3HOV - chains B and J of the 15 polymer chains in the assembly; structure by X-ray diffraction, 3.50 A resolution.

Chain B:
Protein: DNA-directed RNA polymerase II subunit RPB2
Organism: Saccharomyces cerevisiae
Notes: EC 2.7.7.6
Reference sequence: P08518 (RPB2_YEAST); residues 1-1224 here = UniProt positions 1-1224
Chain sequence (1224 residues; numbered 1 to 1224; the number before each row is that of its first residue):
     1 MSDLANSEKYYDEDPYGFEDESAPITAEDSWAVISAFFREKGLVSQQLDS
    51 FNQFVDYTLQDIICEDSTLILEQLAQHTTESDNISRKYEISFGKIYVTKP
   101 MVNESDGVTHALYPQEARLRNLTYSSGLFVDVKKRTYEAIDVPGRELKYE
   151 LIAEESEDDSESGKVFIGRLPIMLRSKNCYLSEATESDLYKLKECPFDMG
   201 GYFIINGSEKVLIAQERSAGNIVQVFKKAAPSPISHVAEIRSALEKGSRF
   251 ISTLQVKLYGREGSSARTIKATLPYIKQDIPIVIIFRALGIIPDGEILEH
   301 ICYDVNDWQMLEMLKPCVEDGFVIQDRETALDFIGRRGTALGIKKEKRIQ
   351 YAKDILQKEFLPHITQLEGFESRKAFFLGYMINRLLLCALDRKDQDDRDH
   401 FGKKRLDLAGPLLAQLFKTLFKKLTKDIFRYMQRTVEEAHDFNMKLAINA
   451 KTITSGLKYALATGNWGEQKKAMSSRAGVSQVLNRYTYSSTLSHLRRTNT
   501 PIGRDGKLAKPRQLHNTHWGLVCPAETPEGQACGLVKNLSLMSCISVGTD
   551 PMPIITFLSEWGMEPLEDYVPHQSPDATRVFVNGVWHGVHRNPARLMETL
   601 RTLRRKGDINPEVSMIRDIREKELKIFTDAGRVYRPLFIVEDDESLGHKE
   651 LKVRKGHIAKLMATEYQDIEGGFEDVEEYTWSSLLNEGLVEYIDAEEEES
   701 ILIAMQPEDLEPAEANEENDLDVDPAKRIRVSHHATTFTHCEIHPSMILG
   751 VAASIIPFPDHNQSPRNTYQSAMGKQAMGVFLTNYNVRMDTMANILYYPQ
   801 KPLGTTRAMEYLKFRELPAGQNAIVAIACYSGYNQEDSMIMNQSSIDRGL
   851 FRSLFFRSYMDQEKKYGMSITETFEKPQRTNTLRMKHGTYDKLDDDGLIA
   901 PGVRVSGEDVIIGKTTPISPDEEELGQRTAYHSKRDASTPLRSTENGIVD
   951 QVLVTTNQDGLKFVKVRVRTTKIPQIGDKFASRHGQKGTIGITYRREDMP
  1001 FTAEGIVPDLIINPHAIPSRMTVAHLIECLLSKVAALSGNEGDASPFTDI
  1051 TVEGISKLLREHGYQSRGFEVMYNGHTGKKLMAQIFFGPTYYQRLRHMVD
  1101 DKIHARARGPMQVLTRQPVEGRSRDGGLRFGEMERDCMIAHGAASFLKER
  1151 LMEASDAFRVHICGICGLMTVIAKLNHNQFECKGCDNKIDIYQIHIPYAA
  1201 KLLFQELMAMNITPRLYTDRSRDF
Disordered / not traced: 1-19, 71-89, 135-163, 337-344, 438-445, 471, 503-507, 669-677, 716-721, 881-883, 920-932
Bound ions: Zn2+: Cys1163, Cys1166, Cys1182, Cys1185

Chain J:
Protein: DNA-directed RNA polymerases I, II, and III subunit RPABC5
Organism: Saccharomyces cerevisiae
Notes: EC 2.7.7.6
Reference sequence: P22139 (RPAB5_YEAST); residue numbers follow UniProt; this construct covers 1-70
Chain sequence (70 residues; numbered 1 to 70; the number before each row is that of its first residue):
     1 MIVPVRCFSCGKVVGDKWESYLNLLQEDELDEGTALSRLGLKRYCCRRMI
    51 LTHVDLIEKFLRYNPLEKRD
Disordered / not traced: 66-70
Bound ions: Zn2+: Cys7, Cys10, Cys45, Cys46
Swiss-Prot annotation at these positions:
  - binding site (Zn(2+)): Cys7, Cys10, Cys45, Cys46
  - cross-link: Lys59 (Glycyl lysine isopeptide (Lys-Gly) (interchain with G-Cter in ubiquitin))

Chain B / chain J interface:
Residue-residue contacts (68; chain B residue first):
  Glu186(B) - Arg62(J)  salt bridge
  Ser187(B) - Arg62(J)  hydrogen bond
  Tyr190(B) - Lys59(J)
  Tyr190(B) - Arg62(J)
  Tyr190(B) - Tyr63(J)
  Lys193(B) - Tyr63(J)
  Glu194(B) - Tyr63(J)
  Cys195(B) - Tyr63(J)
  Pro196(B) - Tyr63(J)
  Val780(B) - Leu56(J)  hydrophobic
  Thr783(B) - Phe60(J)
  Thr783(B) - Tyr63(J)  hydrogen bond
  Asn784(B) - Tyr63(J)  hydrogen bond (backbone-side chain)
  Tyr785(B) - Met1(J)
  Tyr785(B) - Phe60(J)  hydrophobic
  Tyr797(B) - Met1(J)
  Tyr798(B) - Pro4(J)  hydrophobic
  Tyr798(B) - Phe8(J)  hydrophobic
  Pro799(B) - Met1(J)
  Pro799(B) - Val54(J)
  Gln800(B) - Arg48(J)
  Gln800(B) - Met49(J)
  Gln800(B) - Thr52(J)
  Lys801(B) - Leu51(J)
  Lys801(B) - Thr52(J)  hydrogen bond (backbone-backbone)
  Lys801(B) - Val54(J)
  Leu803(B) - Thr52(J)
  Arg815(B) - Val54(J)
  Glu816(B) - Val54(J)
  Glu816(B) - Leu56(J)
  Leu817(B) - Leu56(J)  hydrophobic
  Gln821(B) - Phe8(J)
  Asn822(B) - Arg48(J)  hydrogen bond (backbone-side chain)
  Asn822(B) - Thr52(J)
  Ala823(B) - Arg48(J)
  Ile824(B) - Ser9(J)
  Ile824(B) - Tyr44(J)  hydrophobic
  Ile824(B) - Arg48(J)
  Ser845(B) - Phe8(J)  hydrogen bond (side chain-backbone)
  Arg848(B) - Cys7(J)
  Arg848(B) - Phe8(J)  hydrogen bond (side chain-backbone)
  Arg848(B) - Ser9(J)  hydrogen bond (side chain-backbone)
  Arg848(B) - Cys10(J)
  Arg848(B) - Gly11(J)
  Leu850(B) - Phe8(J)  hydrophobic
  Arg996(B) - Ser9(J)
  Arg996(B) - Cys10(J)  hydrogen bond (side chain-backbone)
  Glu1004(B) - Lys42(J)  salt bridge
  Glu1004(B) - Arg43(J)
  Ile1006(B) - Tyr44(J)
  Ile1006(B) - Cys45(J)  hydrophobic
  Asp1009(B) - Ser9(J)  hydrogen bond
  Asp1009(B) - Arg48(J)  salt bridge
  Lys1033(B) - Tyr44(J)
  Ala1035(B) - Leu51(J)
  Ala1036(B) - Tyr44(J)  hydrophobic
  Ala1036(B) - Arg47(J)
  Ala1036(B) - Leu51(J)
  Leu1037(B) - Tyr44(J)  hydrophobic
  Leu1037(B) - Arg47(J)  hydrogen bond (backbone-side chain)
  Ser1038(B) - Gly33(J)
  Gly1039(B) - Glu32(J)
  Gly1039(B) - Gly33(J)
  Gly1039(B) - Leu51(J)
  Tyr1064(B) - Tyr44(J)
  Glu1070(B) - Tyr44(J)  hydrogen bond
  Phe1087(B) - Tyr44(J)
  Pro1089(B) - Tyr44(J)
Other interface residues (no listed pair), chain B (50 interface residues in all): Phe197, Ile795, Leu796, Pro818, Asn842, Ser844, Gly849, Val1007, Gly1088
Other interface residues (no listed pair), chain J (25 interface residues in all): His53

Overview:
Chain B and chain J form an interface of 50 and 25 residues respectively, with 12 hydrogen bonds and 3 salt
bridges. Polar contacts include Glu186(B)-Arg62(J), Glu1004(B)-Lys42(J) and Asp1009(B)-Arg48(J). Curated
annotation (UniProt) lists 4 Zn2+-binding residues on chain J.
Chain B is DNA-directed RNA polymerase II subunit RPB2 and chain J is DNA-directed RNA polymerases I, II, and
III subunit RPABC5, both from Saccharomyces cerevisiae; the structure, Complete RNA polymerase II elongation
complex II, was determined by X-ray diffraction, deposited together with 3HOU, 3HOW, 3HOX, 3HOY and 3HOZ.
